5KEQ - chains A and F of the 6 polymer chains in the assembly; structure by electron microscopy, 4.30 A resolution (low resolution: residue-level contacts below are approximate; hydrogen-bond / salt-bridge calls are withheld).

[Chain A (and F)]
Molecule: Major capsid protein L1
From: Human papillomavirus type 16
Notes: chain F of this document is another copy of the same molecule, construct and numbering; everything in this record applies to it too
UniProt: P03101 (VL1_HPV16); residues 3-485 here = UniProt positions 3-485
Amino-acid sequence (483 residues; numbered 3 to 485; the number before each row is that of its first residue):
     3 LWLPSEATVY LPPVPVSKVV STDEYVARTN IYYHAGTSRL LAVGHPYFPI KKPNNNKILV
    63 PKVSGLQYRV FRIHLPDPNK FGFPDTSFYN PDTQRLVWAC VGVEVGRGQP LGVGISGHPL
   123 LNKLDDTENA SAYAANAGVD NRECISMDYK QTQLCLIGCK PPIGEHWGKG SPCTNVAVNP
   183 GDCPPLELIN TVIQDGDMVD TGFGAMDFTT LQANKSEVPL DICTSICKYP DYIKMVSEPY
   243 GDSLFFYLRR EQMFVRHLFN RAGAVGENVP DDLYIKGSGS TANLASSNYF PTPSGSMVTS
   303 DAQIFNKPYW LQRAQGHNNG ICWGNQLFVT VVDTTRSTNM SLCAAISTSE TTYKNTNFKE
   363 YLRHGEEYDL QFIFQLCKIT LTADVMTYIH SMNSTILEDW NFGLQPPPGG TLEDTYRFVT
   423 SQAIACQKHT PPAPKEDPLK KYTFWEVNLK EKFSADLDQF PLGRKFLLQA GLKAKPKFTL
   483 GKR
Disordered / not traced: 3-11 (chain F: 3-7, 481-485)

[Chain A / chain F interface]
Pairs across the interface (32; chain A residue first):
  Leu43(A) - Ser423(F)
  Leu61(A) - Ala425(F)
  Leu61(A) - Ile426(F)
  Pro63(A) - Gln424(F)
  Val65(A) - Gln424(F)
  Lys82(A) - Phe83(F)
  Lys82(A) - Gly84(F)
  Phe83(A) - Lys82(F)
  Phe83(A) - Gly84(F)
  Gly84(A) - Lys82(F)
  Gly84(A) - Phe83(F)
  Gly84(A) - Gly84(F)
  Phe85(A) - Thr88(F)
  Pro86(A) - Thr88(F)
  Pro86(A) - Ser89(F)
  Asp87(A) - Thr88(F)
  Thr88(A) - Phe85(F)
  Thr88(A) - Pro86(F)
  Thr88(A) - Asp87(F)
  Thr88(A) - Thr88(F)
  Ser89(A) - Asp87(F)
  Tyr91(A) - Gly84(F)
  Tyr91(A) - Pro86(F)
  Arg365(A) - Ile426(F)
  Arg419(A) - Ser40(F)
  Phe420(A) - Ser40(F)
  Phe420(A) - Arg41(F)
  Thr422(A) - Ser40(F)
  Thr422(A) - Arg41(F)
  Thr422(A) - Leu42(F)
  Ser423(A) - Leu43(F)
  Ser423(A) - Trp447(F)
Other interface residues (no listed pair), chain A (26 interface residues in all): Ser40, Ala44, Val45, Ile60, Val62, Thr413, Ala425, Ile426
Other interface residues (no listed pair), chain F (22 interface residues in all): Val45, Leu61, Tyr418, Val421, Gln461

[Summary]
The interface between chain A and chain F involves 26 residues on one side and 22 on the other.
Both chains are Major capsid protein L1 (Human papillomavirus type 16). Entry 5KEQ (High resolution cryo-EM
maps of Human papillomavirus 16 reveal L2 location and heparin-induced conformational changes) was determined
by electron microscopy together with 5KEP from the same study.
